PDB entry 5U03 | electron microscopy, 6.10 A resolution (low resolution: residue-level contacts below are approximate; hydrogen-bond / salt-bridge calls are withheld) | chains A and C of the 4 polymer chains in the assembly

[Chain A (and C)]
Name: CTP synthase 1
Source organism: Homo sapiens
Notes: EC 6.3.4.2; chain C of this document is another copy of the same molecule, construct and numbering; everything in this record applies to it too
Reference sequence: P17812 (PYRG1_HUMAN); residues 1-591 here = UniProt positions 1-591
Chain sequence (591 residues; each row starts with the number of its first residue):
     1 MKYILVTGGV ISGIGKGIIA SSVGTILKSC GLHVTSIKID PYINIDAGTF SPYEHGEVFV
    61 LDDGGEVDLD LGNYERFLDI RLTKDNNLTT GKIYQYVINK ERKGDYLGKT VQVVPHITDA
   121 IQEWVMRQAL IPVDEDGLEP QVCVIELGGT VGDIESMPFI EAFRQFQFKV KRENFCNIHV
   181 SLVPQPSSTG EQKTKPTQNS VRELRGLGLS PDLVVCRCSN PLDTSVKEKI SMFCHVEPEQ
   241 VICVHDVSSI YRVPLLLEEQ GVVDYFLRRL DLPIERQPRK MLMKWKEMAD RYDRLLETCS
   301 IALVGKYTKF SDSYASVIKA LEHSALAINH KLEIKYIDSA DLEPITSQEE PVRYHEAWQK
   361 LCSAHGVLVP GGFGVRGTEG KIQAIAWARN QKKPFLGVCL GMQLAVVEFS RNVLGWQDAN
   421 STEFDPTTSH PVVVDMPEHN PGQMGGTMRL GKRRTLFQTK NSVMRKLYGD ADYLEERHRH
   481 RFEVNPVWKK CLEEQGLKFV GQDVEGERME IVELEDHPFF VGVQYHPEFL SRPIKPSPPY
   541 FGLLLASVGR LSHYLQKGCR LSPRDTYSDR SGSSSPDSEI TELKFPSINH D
Unresolved in the structure: 560-591
UniProt features mapped onto this chain:
  - active site (For GATase activity): C399, H526, E528
  - modified residue: K100 (N6-acetyllysine), S562 (Phosphoserine), S568 (Phosphoserine), S571 (Phosphoserine), S573 (Phosphoserine), S574 (Phosphoserine), S575 (Phosphoserine), S578 (Phosphoserine), S587 (Phosphoserine)
  - mutagenesis: E161 (E161K: Localizes to cystolic filament structures)
Cystine bridges: C218-C243
Residues lining bound ligands:
  - ATP (adenosine-5'-triphosphate): S12, G13, I14, G15, K16, G17, I18, D70, E146, R217, V244, H245, D246, V247, I250, V253, D312
  - UTP (uridine 5'-triphosphate), molecule 1: I11, S12, K38, D40, P41, Y42, E146, G148, G149, E155
  - UTP, molecule 2: Q192, K193, T194, K195, Q198, F233
Reported in the primary citation:
  - mutagenesis - H355A (6-fold): decreased catalytic activity

[How chain A and chain C interact]
Contacting residue pairs (34):
  Y42(A) - T110(C)
  I43(A) - E101(C)
  I43(A) - T110(C)
  I43(A) - V111(C)
  N44(A) - E101(C)
  N44(A) - G108(C)
  N44(A) - K109(C)
  D46(A) - R102(C)
  T49(A) - R102(C)
  T49(A) - L107(C)
  T49(A) - G108(C)
  F50(A) - G108(C)
  F50(A) - T110(C)
  Y94(A) - Y94(C)
  Y94(A) - I98(C)
  Q95(A) - Q95(C)
  Q95(A) - I98(C)
  I98(A) - Y94(C)
  I98(A) - Q95(C)
  E101(A) - I43(C)
  E101(A) - N44(C)
  R102(A) - D46(C)
  R102(A) - T49(C)
  L107(A) - T49(C)
  G108(A) - N44(C)
  G108(A) - T49(C)
  G108(A) - F50(C)
  K109(A) - N44(C)
  T110(A) - Y42(C)
  T110(A) - I43(C)
  T110(A) - F50(C)
  V111(A) - I43(C)
  Q112(A) - E155(C)
  E155(A) - Q112(C)
Other interface residues (no listed pair), chain A (24 interface residues in all): I45, E54, G91, V113, I154, M157
Other interface residues (no listed pair), chain C (24 interface residues in all): I45, E54, G91, V113, I154, M157

[Summary]
Chain A and chain C each contribute 24 residues to their interface. Ligands of chain A: ATP and UTP. UniProt
lists 3 active-site residues and one mutagenesis site on chain A. From the paper: H355A of chain A reduces
catalytic activity.
Both chains are CTP synthase 1 (Homo sapiens). Entry 5U03 (Cryo-EM structure of the human CTP synthase
filament) was determined by electron microscopy, deposited together with 5TKV, 5U05, 5U3C and 5U6R.
